Entry 4PL2 (X-ray diffraction, 2.20 A resolution); this record covers chain B.

Chain B:
Protein: Dual-specificity RNA methyltransferase RlmN
Organism: Escherichia coli
Notes: EC 2.1.1.192
Reference sequence: C9QPQ6 (C9QPQ6_ECOD1); residue numbers follow UniProt; this construct covers 17-375
Sequence (359 residues; row label = number of the first residue in the row):
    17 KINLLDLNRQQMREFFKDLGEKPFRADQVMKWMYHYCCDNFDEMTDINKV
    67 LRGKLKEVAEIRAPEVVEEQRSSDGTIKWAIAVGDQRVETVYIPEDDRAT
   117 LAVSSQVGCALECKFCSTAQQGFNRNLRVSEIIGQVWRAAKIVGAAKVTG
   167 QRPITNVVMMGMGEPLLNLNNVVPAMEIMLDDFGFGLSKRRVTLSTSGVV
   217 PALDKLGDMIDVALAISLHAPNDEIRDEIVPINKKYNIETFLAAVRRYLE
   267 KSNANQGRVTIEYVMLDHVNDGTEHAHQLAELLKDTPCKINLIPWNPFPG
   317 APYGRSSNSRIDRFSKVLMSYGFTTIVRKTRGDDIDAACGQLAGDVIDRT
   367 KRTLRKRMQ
Not modelled in the structure: 353-360, 375
Sequence notes: engineered mutation Ala-118 (Cys in C9QPQ6)
Ion coordination: 4Fe-4S cluster Fe: Cys-125, Cys-129, Cys-132
Ligand contacts: 4Fe-4S cluster (SF4): Cys-125, Leu-127, Glu-128, Cys-129, Phe-131, Cys-132, Thr-134, Ala-135, Gly-177, Met-178, Gly-179, Glu-180, Ser-213
Reported in the primary citation:
  - mutagenesis - E105A: unchanged catalytic activity
  - mutagenesis - C118A: abolished catalytic activity (citing earlier work)
  - mutagenesis - C118A: decreased catalytic activity

Summary:
Chain B binds 4Fe-4S cluster. The 4Fe-4S cluster Fe site is built by Cys-125, Cys-129 and Cys-132. The paper
reports that C118A abolishes catalytic activity; C118A reduces catalytic activity.
Chain B is Dual-specificity RNA methyltransferase RlmN (Escherichia coli); the structure, X-ray crystal
structure of C118A RlmN from Escherichia coli, was determined by X-ray diffraction together with 4PL1 from the
same study.
